Entry 7G95 (X-ray diffraction, 1.55 A resolution); this record covers chains A and B.

Chain A:
Name: Transforming protein RhoA
Source organism: Homo sapiens
Notes: EC 3.6.5.2
UniProtKB: P61586 (RHOA_HUMAN); residues 1-184 here = UniProt positions 1-184
Chain sequence (185 residues; row label = number of the first residue in the row; numbering starts at 0):
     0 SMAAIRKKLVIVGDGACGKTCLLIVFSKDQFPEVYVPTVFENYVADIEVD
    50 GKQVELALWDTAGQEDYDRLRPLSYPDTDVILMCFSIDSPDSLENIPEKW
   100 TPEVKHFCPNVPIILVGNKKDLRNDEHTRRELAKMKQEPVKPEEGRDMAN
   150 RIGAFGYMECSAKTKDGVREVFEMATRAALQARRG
Not modelled in the structure: 0-2, 181-184
Construct notes: expression tag (0)
Ligand contacts:
  - N-methyl-4-sulfamoylbenzamide (W0Y), molecule 1: Thr-19, Cys-20, Phe-30, Val-35, Pro-36, Thr-37
  - N-methyl-4-sulfamoylbenzamide (W0Y), molecule 2: Asp-45, Ile-46, Glu-47, Arg-168, Glu-172
  - N-methyl-4-sulfamoylbenzamide (W0Y), molecule 3: Arg-68, Pro-71, Leu-72, Tyr-74, Pro-75, Phe-106
Swiss-Prot annotation at these positions:
  - region: Ala-61 to Asp-78 (Switch II region)
  - motif: Tyr-34 to Tyr-42 (Effector region)
  - binding site (GTP): Gly-12 to Thr-19, Phe-30 to Thr-37, Asp-59 to Gln-63, Asn-117 to Asp-120, Ser-160 to Lys-162
  - modified residue: Tyr-34 (Microbial infection: O-AMP-tyrosine), Thr-37 (Microbial infection: O-AMP-threonine), Asn-41 (Microbial infection: ADP-ribosylasparagine), Gln-63 (5-glutamyl serotonin)
  - glycosylation: Tyr-34 (Microbial infection: O-linked (GlcNAc) tyrosine), Thr-37 (Microbial infection: O-alpha-linked (GlcNAc) threonine)
  - cross-link: Lys-135 (Glycyl lysine isopeptide (Lys-Gly) (interchain with G-Cter in ubiquitin))
  - natural variant: Glu-47 (E47K: In EDFAOB), Pro-71 (P71S: In EDFAOB)
  - mutagenesis: Gly-14 (G14V: Increased Rho protein signal transduction. Constitutively active), Thr-19 (T19N: Decreased Rho protein signal transduction. Decreased substrate adhesion-dependent cell spreading. Decreased stress fibers assembly. Decreased cytoplasmic microtubule organization), Tyr-34 (Y34A: Abolishes interaction with DGKQ; Y34F: Abolishes AMPylation by Haemophilus IbpA), Thr-37 (T37A: Abolished monoglucosylation by C.difficile toxin TcdA. Abolished O-GlcNAcylation by C.novyi toxin TcdA), Gln-63 (Q63L: Causes constitutive activation), Lys-135 (K135R: Reduced FBXL19-mediated ubiquitination and subsequent degradation)

Chain B:
Name: Rho guanine nucleotide exchange factor 2
Source organism: Homo sapiens
UniProtKB: Q92974 (ARHG2_HUMAN); residue numbers follow UniProt; this construct covers 206-448
Chain sequence (245 residues; each row starts with the number of its first residue):
   204 SMEMDEKDFAADSWSLAVDSSFLQQHKKEVMKQQDVIYELIQTELHHVRT
   254 LKIMTRLFRTGMLEELHLEPGVVQGLFPCVDELSDIHTRFLSQLLERRRQ
   304 ALCPGSTRNFVIHRLGDLLISQFSGPSAEQMCKTYSEFCSRHSKALKLYK
   354 ELYARDKRFQQFIRKVTRPAVLKRHGVQECILLVTQRITKYPLLISRILQ
   404 HSHGIEEERQDLTTALGLVKELLSNVDEGIYQLEKGARLQEIYNR
Construct notes: expression tag (204-205)
Ligand contacts:
  - N-methyl-4-sulfamoylbenzamide (W0Y), molecule 1: Phe-326, Ser-327, Gly-328, Ala-331, Glu-332, Cys-335, Leu-421, Glu-424, Leu-425, Asn-428
  - N-methyl-4-sulfamoylbenzamide (W0Y), molecule 2: Ser-346, Ile-433, Gln-435
Swiss-Prot annotation at these positions:
  - modified residue: Lys-353 (N6-acetyllysine)
  - mutagenesis: Tyr-394 (Y394A: Reduces phosphorylation level, normal microtubule localization and activity)

How chain A and chain B interact:
Contacting residue pairs (60):
  Arg-5(A) with Lys-376(B), hydrogen bond (side chain-backbone); Glu-382(B), salt bridge
  Val-33(A) with Ser-216(B); Ser-218(B); Leu-219(B), hydrophobic
  Tyr-34(A) with Asp-215(B); Ser-216(B); Asp-238(B); Val-239(B); Glu-242(B), hydrogen bond; Arg-400(B), hydrogen bond
  Val-35(A) with Arg-400(B), hydrogen bond (backbone-side chain)
  Pro-36(A) with Glu-242(B); Arg-400(B)
  Thr-37(A) with Val-239(B); Glu-242(B), hydrogen bond; Leu-396(B); Leu-397(B); Arg-400(B), hydrogen bond
  Val-38(A) with Glu-242(B), hydrogen bond (backbone-side chain); Lys-393(B)
  Phe-39(A) with Lys-393(B), hydrogen bond (backbone-side chain)
  Glu-40(A) with Thr-246(B); His-249(B), salt bridge; Leu-386(B)
  Asn-41(A) with Arg-377(B), hydrogen bond (side chain-backbone); Leu-386(B)
  Tyr-42(A) with Arg-377(B)
  Val-43(A) with Lys-376(B)
  Asp-45(A) with Lys-376(B), salt bridge
  Glu-54(A) with Lys-376(B), salt bridge
  Trp-58(A) with Glu-382(B); Leu-385(B), hydrophobic; Gln-389(B)
  Asp-59(A) with Gln-389(B), hydrogen bond (backbone-side chain)
  Ala-61(A) with Leu-396(B)
  Gly-62(A) with Thr-392(B); Leu-396(B)
  Gln-63(A) with Thr-392(B)
  Tyr-66(A) with Thr-392(B); Leu-426(B); Ser-427(B); Asp-430(B)
  Asp-67(A) with Asp-430(B), hydrogen bond (backbone-side chain)
  Arg-68(A) with Asp-430(B), salt bridge; Glu-431(B)
  Leu-69(A) with Cys-342(B), hydrophobic; Thr-392(B); Asp-430(B), hydrogen bond (backbone-side chain); Ile-433(B), hydrophobic
  Leu-72(A) with Cys-342(B); His-345(B); Ser-346(B); Leu-385(B); Thr-388(B); Gln-435(B)
  Ser-73(A) with Leu-385(B); Gln-389(B), hydrogen bond
  Pro-75(A) with Leu-349(B), hydrophobic
  Asp-76(A) with Lys-353(B), salt bridge
Other interface residues (no listed pair), chain A (29 interface residues in all): Lys-7, Lys-27
Other interface residues (no listed pair), chain B (36 interface residues in all): Gln-381, Ile-391, Lys-423, Val-429

Summary:
29 residues of chain A face 36 of chain B across their interface; the contacts include 13 hydrogen bonds and 6
salt bridges. Polar pairs include Arg-5(A)/Glu-382(B), Glu-40(A)/His-249(B) and Asp-45(A)/Lys-376(B). One
N-methyl-4-sulfamoylbenzamide molecule is bound between chain A and chain B.
Chain A is Transforming protein RhoA and chain B is Rho guanine nucleotide exchange factor 2, both from Homo
sapiens; the structure, ARHGEF2 PanDDA analysis group deposition -- ARHGEF2 and RhoA in complex with
Z165170770, was determined by X-ray diffraction.
